Entry 1FKA (X-ray diffraction, 3.30 A resolution); this record covers chains A and T of the 20 polymer chains in the assembly.

[Chain A]
Molecule: 16S ribosomal RNA
Organism: Thermus thermophilus
Sequence (1518 nucleotides; row label = number of the first residue in the row):
     1 UUUGUUGGAGAGUUUGAUCCUGGCUCAGGGUGAACGCUGGCGGCGUGCCU
    51 AAGACAUGCAAGUCGUGCGGGCCGCGGGGUUUUACUCCGUGGUCAGCGGC
   101 GGACGGGUGAGUAACGCGUGGGUGACCUACCCGGAAGAGGGGGACAACCC
   151 GGGGAAACUCGGGCUAAUCCCCCAUGUGGACCCGCCCCUUGGGGUGUGUC
   201 CAAAGGGCUUUGCCCGCUUCCGGAUGGGCCCGCGUCCCAUCAGCUAGUUG
   251 GUGGGGUAAUGGCCCACCAAGGCGACGACGGGUAGCCGGUCUGAGAGGAU
   301 GGCCGGCCACAGGGGCACUGAGACACGGGCCCCACUCCUACGGGAGGCAG
   351 CAGUUAGGAAUCUUCCGCAAUGGGCGCAAGCCUGACGGAGCGACGCCGCU
   401 UGGAGGAAGAAGCCCUUCGGGGUGUAAACUCCUGAACCCGGGACGAAACC
   451 CCCGACGAGGGGACUGACGGUACCGGGGUAAUAGCGCCGGCCAACUCCGU
   501 GCCAGCAGCCGCGGUAAUACGGAGGGCGCGAGCGUUACCCGGAUUCACUG
   551 GGCGUAAAGGGCGUGUAGGCGGCCUGGGGCGUCCCAUGUGAAAGACCACG
   601 GCUCAACCGUGGGGGAGCGUGGGAUACGCUCAGGCUAGACGGUGGGAGAG
   651 GGUGGUGGAAUUCCCGGAGUAGCGGUGAAAUGCGCAGAUACCGGGAGGAA
   701 CGCCGAUGGCGAAGGCAGCCACCUGGUCCACCCGUGACGCUGAGGCGCGA
   751 AAGCGUGGGGAGCAAACCGGAUUAGAUACCCGGGUAGUCCACGCCCUAAA
   801 CGAUGCGCGCUAGGUCUCUGGGUCUCCUGGGGGCCGAAGCUAACGCGUUA
   851 AGCGCGCCGCCUGGGGAGUACGGCCGCAAGGCUGAAACUCAAAGGAAUUG
   901 ACGGGGGCCCGCACAAGCGGUGGAGCAUGUGGUUUAAUUCGAAGCAACGC
   951 GAAGAACCUUACCAGGCCUUGACAUGCUAGGGAACCCGGGUGAAAGCCUG
  1001 GGGUGCCCGCGAGGGAGCCCUAGCACAGGUGCUGCAUGGCCGUCGUCAGC
  1051 UCGUGCCGUGAGGUGUUGGGUUAAGUCCCGCAACGAGCGCAACCCCCGCC
  1101 GUUAGUUGCCAGCGGUUCGGCCGGGCACUCUAACGGGACUGCCCGCGAAA
  1151 GCGGGAGGAAGGAGGGGACGACGUCUGGUCAGCAUGGCCCUUACGGCCUG
  1201 GGCGACACACGUGCUACAAUGCCCUACAAAGCGAUGCCACCCGGCAACGG
  1251 GGAGCUAAUCGCAAAAAGGUGGGCCCAGUUCGGAUUGGGGUCUGCAACCC
  1301 GACCCCAUGAAGCCGGAAUCGCUAGUAAUCGCGGAUCAGCCAUGCCGCGG
  1351 UGAAUACGUUCCCGGGCCUUGUACACACCGCCCGUCACGCCAUGGGAGCG
  1401 GGCUCUACCCGAAGUCGCCGGGAGCCUACGGGCAGGCGCCGAGGGUAGGG
  1451 CCCGUGACUGGGGCGAAGUCGUAACAAGGUAGCUGUACCGGAAGGUGCGG
  1501 CUGGAUCACCUCCUUUCU
Not modelled in the structure: 1-5, 81-83, 541-551, 775-777, 942-949, 1035-1037, 1513-1518

[Chain T]
Name: 30S ribosomal protein S20
Organism: Thermus thermophilus
Chain sequence (95 residues; each row starts with the number of its first residue; X marks 95 residues of unknown identity (built as UNK)):
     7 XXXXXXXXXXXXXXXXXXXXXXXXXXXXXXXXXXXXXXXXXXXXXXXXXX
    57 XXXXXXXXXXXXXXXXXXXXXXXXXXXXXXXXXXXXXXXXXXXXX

[How chain A and chain T interact]
Chain A residues in contact with chain T, 19 residues: G62, C97, G98, C126, C127, C171, A180, C181, C182, C183, U199, C200, C201, A202, C318, U319, G1431, G1432, C1433

[Overview]
No residue of chain A is in contact with chain T.
Here chain A is 16S ribosomal RNA and chain T is 30S ribosomal protein S20, both from Thermus thermophilus.
Entry 1FKA (Structure of functionally activated small ribosomal subunit at 3.3 A resolution) was determined by
X-ray diffraction.
